Entry 1NKC (X-ray diffraction, 1.80 A resolution); this record covers chains B and A of the 3 polymer chains in the assembly.

Chain B:
Molecule: DNA primer strand
Sequence (15 nucleotides; each row starts with the number of its first residue):
     2 GCGATCAGCGCGTAC

Chain A:
Protein: DNA polymerase I
Source organism: Geobacillus stearothermophilus
Notes: EC 2.7.7.7; fragment: bacillus fragment (analogous to the e. coli klenow fragment)
UniProt: P52026 (DPO1_BACST); numbering as in UniProt (aligned over 304-876)
Sequence (580 residues; each row starts with the number of its first residue):
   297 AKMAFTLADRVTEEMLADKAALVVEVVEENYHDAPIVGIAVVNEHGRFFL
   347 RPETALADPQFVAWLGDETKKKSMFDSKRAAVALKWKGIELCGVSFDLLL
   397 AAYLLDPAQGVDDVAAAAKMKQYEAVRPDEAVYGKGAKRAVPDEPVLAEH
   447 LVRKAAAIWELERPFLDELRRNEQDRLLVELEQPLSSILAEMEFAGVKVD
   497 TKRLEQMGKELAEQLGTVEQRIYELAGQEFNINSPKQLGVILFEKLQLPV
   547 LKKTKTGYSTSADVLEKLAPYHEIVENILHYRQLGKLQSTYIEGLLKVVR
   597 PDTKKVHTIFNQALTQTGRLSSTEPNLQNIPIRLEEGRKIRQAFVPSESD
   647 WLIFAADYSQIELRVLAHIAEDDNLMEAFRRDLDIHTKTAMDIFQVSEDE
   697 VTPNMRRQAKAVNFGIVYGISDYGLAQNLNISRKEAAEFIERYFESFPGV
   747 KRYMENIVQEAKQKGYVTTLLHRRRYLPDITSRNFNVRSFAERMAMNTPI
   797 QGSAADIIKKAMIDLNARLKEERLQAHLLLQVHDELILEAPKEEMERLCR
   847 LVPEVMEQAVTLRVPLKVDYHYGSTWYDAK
Ion coordination: Mg2+: Asp653, Tyr654, Asp830
Curated features (UniProtKB/Swiss-Prot):
  - natural variant: Arg306 (S306R: In strain: X; this construct carries the variant), Glu309 (D309E: In strain: X; this construct carries the variant), Val320 (V320L: In strain: X), Asp329 (H329D: In strain: X; this construct carries the variant), His341 (R341H: In strain: X; this construct carries the variant), Gln356 (K356Q: In strain: X; this construct carries the variant), Val358 (L358V: In strain: X; this construct carries the variant), Ser369 (T369S: In strain: X; this construct carries the variant), Cys388 (R388C: In strain: X; this construct carries the variant), Ser391 (V391S: In strain: X; this construct carries the variant), Ala411 (A411R: In strain: X), Ala413 (V413A: In strain: X; this construct carries the variant), 33 further natural variant entries in UniProt

Interface between chain B and chain A:
Contacting residue pairs (31; chain B residue first):
  DT6(B) with Ala433(A), phosphate contact
  DC7(B) with Gly432(A), phosphate contact; Ala433(A), hydrogen bond to the phosphate
  DA8(B) with Lys431(A), salt bridge to the phosphate
  DG11(B) with Thr550(A), phosphate contact
  DC12(B) with Thr550(A), phosphate contact; Ser555(A), phosphate contact; Thr556(A), hydrogen bond to the phosphate; Ser557(A), hydrogen bond to the phosphate; Arg578(A), hydrogen bond to the phosphate
  DG13(B) with Ser557(A), phosphate contact; Ala558(A), hydrogen bond to the phosphate; Arg578(A), salt bridge to the phosphate; Lys582(A), hydrogen bond to the base; Asn625(A), base contact
  DT14(B) with Lys582(A), phosphate contact; Tyr587(A), sugar contact; Asn625(A), hydrogen bond to the base; Pro627(A), phosphate contact
  DA15(B) with Gln624(A), sugar contact; Asn625(A), sugar contact; Ile626(A), sugar contact; Pro627(A), phosphate contact; Ile628(A), hydrogen bond to the phosphate; Arg629(A), hydrogen bond to the phosphate
  DC16(B) with Arg615(A), hydrogen bond to the base; Ile628(A), phosphate contact; Tyr714(A), base contact; Val828(A), sugar contact; His829(A), sugar contact; Asp830(A), phosphate contact
Also at the interface, not in a pair above, chain A (28 interface residues in all): Lys551, Tyr554, Gln579, Leu630, Arg637, Glu831

Overview:
Chain B and chain A form an interface of 9 and 28 residues respectively, with 10 hydrogen bonds and 2 salt
bridges. Polar pairs include DG13(B)-Lys582(A), DT14(B)-Asn625(A) and DC16(B)-Arg615(A). Asp653(A), Tyr654(A)
and Asp830(A) coordinate Mg2+.
Chain B is DNA primer strand and chain A is DNA polymerase I (Geobacillus stearothermophilus); the structure,
A bacillus DNA polymerase I product complex bound to a guanine-thymine mismatch after five rounds of ..., was
determined by X-ray diffraction together with 1NJW, 1NJX, 1NJY, 1NJZ, 1NK0, 1NK4 and 7 further entries from
the same study.
